Entry 5CP6 (X-ray diffraction, 2.60 A resolution); this record covers chains J and B of the 10 polymer chains in the assembly.

== Chain J ==
Molecule: 145-nt DNA strand
Sequence (145 nucleotides; each row starts with the number of its first residue; numbers below 1 keep their minus sign (DA-72 is residue -72)):
   -72 ATCAATATCC ACCTGCAGAT ACTACCAAAA GTGTATTTGG AAACTGCTCC ATCAAAAGGC
   -12 ATGTTCAGCT GATTCAGCTG AACATGCCTT TTGATGGAGC AGTTTCCAAA TACACTTTTG
    48 GTAGTATCTG CAGGTGGATA TTGAT
Ion coordination: Ru ion near DG-15 (its only coordinating residue here)
Residues lining bound ligands: RUH ((ethane6-5,8,9,10-tetrahydroanthracene)Ru(II)(ethylene-diamine)Cl): DA-16, DG-15, DG-14

== Chain B ==
Molecule: Histone H4
Organism: Xenopus laevis
UniProtKB: P62799 (H4_XENLA); residues 1-102 here correspond to UniProt positions 2-103 (UniProt number = residue number + 1)
Amino-acid sequence (102 residues; each row starts with the number of its first residue):
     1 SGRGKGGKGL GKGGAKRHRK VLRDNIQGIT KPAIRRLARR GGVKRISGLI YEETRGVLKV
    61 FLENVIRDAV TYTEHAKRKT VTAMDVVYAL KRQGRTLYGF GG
Disordered / not traced: 1-20
Curated features (UniProtKB/Swiss-Prot):
  - DNA-binding region: Lys16 to Lys20
  - modified residue: Ser1 (N-acetylserine), Arg3 (Asymmetric dimethylarginine), Lys5 (N6-(2-hydroxyisobutyryl)lysine), Lys8 (N6-(2-hydroxyisobutyryl)lysine), Lys12 (N6-(2-hydroxyisobutyryl)lysine), Lys16 (N6-(2-hydroxyisobutyryl)lysine), Lys20 (N6,N6,N6-trimethyllysine), Lys31 (N6-(2-hydroxyisobutyryl)lysine), Lys44 (N6-(2-hydroxyisobutyryl)lysine), Ser47 (Phosphoserine), Tyr51 (Phosphotyrosine), Lys59 (N6-(2-hydroxyisobutyryl)lysine), Lys77 (N6-(2-hydroxyisobutyryl)lysine), Lys79 (N6-(2-hydroxyisobutyryl)lysine), Tyr88 (Phosphotyrosine), Lys91 (N6-(2-hydroxyisobutyryl)lysine)
  - cross-link (Glycyl lysine isopeptide (Lys-Gly)): Lys31 (interchain with G-Cter in UFM1), Lys91 (interchain with G-Cter in ubiquitin)

== How chain J and chain B interact ==
Residue-residue contacts - 13 pairs, chain J then chain B:
  DG7(J) with Arg45(B), hydrogen bond to the sugar; Ile46(B), sugar contact; Ser47(B), phosphate contact; Gly48(B), hydrogen bond to the phosphate
  DA8(J) with Arg35(B), salt bridge to the phosphate; Arg45(B), phosphate contact; Ile46(B), hydrogen bond to the phosphate
  DT16(J) with Val21(B), phosphate contact
  DG26(J) with Lys79(B), salt bridge to the phosphate; Thr80(B), phosphate contact
  DC27(J) with Arg78(B), phosphate contact; Lys79(B), hydrogen bond to the phosphate; Thr80(B), hydrogen bond to the phosphate
Interface residues without a listed pair, chain J (8 interface residues in all): DT6, DA9, DA28
Interface residues without a listed pair, chain B (12 interface residues in all): Arg39, Lys44, Lys77

== Summary ==
8 residues of chain J face 12 of chain B across their interface; the contacts include 5 hydrogen bonds and 2
salt bridges. Polar contacts include DG7(J)-Arg45(B), DG7(J)-Gly48(B) and DA8(J)-Ile46(B). Ligands of chain J:
compound RUH. From UniProt: a DNA-binding region on chain B.
Chain J is a 145-nt DNA strand and chain B is Histone H4 (Xenopus laevis); the structure, Nucleosome Core
Particle with Adducts from the Anticancer Compound,
[(eta6-5,8,9,10-tetrahydroanthracene)Ru(ethylenediamine)Cl][PF6], was determined by X-ray diffraction.
